Entry 1DXV (X-ray diffraction, 1.70 A resolution); this record covers chains A and D of the 4 polymer chains in the assembly.

== Chain A ==
Name: Hemoglobin (deoxy) (alpha chain)
Organism: Homo sapiens
Reference sequence: P69905 (HBA_HUMAN); residues 1-141 here = UniProt positions 1-141
Sequence (141 residues; each row starts with the number of its first residue):
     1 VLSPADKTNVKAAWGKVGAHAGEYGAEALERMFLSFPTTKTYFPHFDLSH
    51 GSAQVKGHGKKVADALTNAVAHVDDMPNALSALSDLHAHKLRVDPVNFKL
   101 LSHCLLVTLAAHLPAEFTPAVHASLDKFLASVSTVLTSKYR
Bound ions: heme Fe near His87 (its only coordinating residue here)
Ligand contacts: heme (HEM): Met32, Thr39, Tyr42, Phe43, His45, Phe46, His58, Lys61, Val62, Ala65, Leu66, Leu83, Leu86, His87, Leu91, Val93, Asn97, Phe98, Leu101, Val132, Leu136
UniProt features mapped onto this chain:
  - site: Lys61 (Not glycated)
  - natural variant: Asp6 (A6D: In J-Toronto; this construct carries the variant), Ala13 (A13D: In J-Paris 1/J-Aljezur), Glu27 (A27E: In Shenyang; this construct carries the variant), Lys61 (K61N: In Zambia; deletion: In Clinic), Asp64 (A64D: In Pontoise; this construct carries the variant), Asp75 (D75A: In Lille; D75G: In Chapel Hill; D75N: In G-Pest), Ala111 (A111D: In Petah Tikva)

== Chain D ==
Name: Hemoglobin (deoxy) (beta chain)
Organism: Homo sapiens
Reference sequence: P68871 (HBB_HUMAN); numbering as in UniProt (aligned over 2-146)
Sequence (146 residues; numbered 1 to 146; the number before each row is that of its first residue):
     1 AHLTPEEKSAVTALWGKVNVDEVGGEALGRLLVVYPWTQRFFESFGDLST
    51 PDAVMGNPKVKAHGKKVLGAFSDGLAHLDNLKGTFATLSELHCDKLHVDP
   101 ENFRLLGNVLVCVLAHHFGKEFTPPVQAAYQKVVAGVANALAHKYH
Bound ions: heme Fe near His92 (its only coordinating residue here)
Ligand contacts: heme (HEM): Leu31, Thr38, Phe41, Phe42, Phe45, His63, Lys66, Val67, Ala70, Phe71, Phe85, Leu88, Leu91, His92, Leu96, Val98, Asn102, Phe103, Leu106, Leu141
UniProt features mapped onto this chain:
  - natural variant: Leu3 (H3L: In Graz; this construct carries the variant), Glu7 (E7A: In G-Makassar; E7K: In Hb C; E7Q: In Machida; E7V: In SKCA), Lys8 (E8K: In G-Siriraj; this construct carries the variant), Val11 (A11V: In Iraq-Halabja; this construct carries the variant), Gly16 (W16G: In Randwick; this construct carries the variant), Val23 (E23V: In D-Granada; this construct carries the variant), Gly24 (V24G: In Miyashiro; this construct carries the variant), Gly25 (G25D: In Moscva; G25R: In Riverdale-Bronx; G25V: In Savannah), Leu32 (L32P: In Yokohama), Val33 (L33V: In Muscat; this construct carries the variant), Arg40 (Q40R: In Tianshui; this construct carries the variant), Phe42 (F42Y: In Mequon; deletion: In Bruxelles), 11 further natural variant entries in UniProt

== Interface between chain A and chain D ==
Residue-residue contacts (26; chain A residue first):
  Pro37(A) - His146(D)
  Thr38(A) - Pro100(D)
  Lys40(A) - His146(D)  hydrogen bond (side chain-backbone)
  Thr41(A) - His97(D)
  Thr41(A) - Asp99(D)
  Thr41(A) - Tyr145(D)
  Tyr42(A) - Arg40(D)
  Tyr42(A) - Asp99(D)  hydrogen bond
  Pro44(A) - His97(D)
  Leu91(A) - Arg40(D)  hydrogen bond (backbone-side chain)
  Arg92(A) - Trp37(D)
  Arg92(A) - Gln39(D)
  Arg92(A) - Arg40(D)  hydrogen bond (backbone-side chain)
  Arg92(A) - Glu43(D)  salt bridge
  Asp94(A) - Trp37(D)  hydrogen bond
  Asp94(A) - Asp99(D)
  Asp94(A) - Glu101(D)
  Asp94(A) - Leu105(D)
  Pro95(A) - Trp37(D)
  Val96(A) - Glu101(D)
  Asn97(A) - Asp99(D)
  Tyr140(A) - Pro36(D)
  Tyr140(A) - Trp37(D)  hydrophobic
  Arg141(A) - Val34(D)  hydrogen bond (side chain-backbone)
  Arg141(A) - Tyr35(D)
  Arg141(A) - Pro36(D)
Other interface residues (no listed pair), chain D (15 interface residues in all): Val98

== Summary ==
Chain A and chain D form an interface of 14 and 15 residues respectively, with 6 hydrogen bonds and 1 salt
bridge. Among the polar pairs are Arg92(A)-Glu43(D), Lys40(A)-His146(D) and Tyr42(A)-Asp99(D). Ligands of
chain A: heme. Ligands of chain D: heme.
Chain A is Hemoglobin (deoxy) (alpha chain) and chain D is Hemoglobin (deoxy) (beta chain), both from Homo
sapiens; the structure, High-resolution X-ray study of deoxy recombinant human hemoglobins synthesized from
beta-globins having mutated amino termini, was determined by X-ray diffraction together with 1DXT and 1DXU
from the same study.
